PDB entry 8B9B | electron microscopy, 3.50 A resolution | chains Q and Y of the 23 polymer chains in the assembly

# Chain Q
Molecule: Leading strand DNA
Sequence (84 nucleotides; numbered 2 to 85; the number before each row is that of its first residue):
     2 TAGAGTAGGA AGTGAGGTAA GTGATTAGAG AATTGGAGAG TGTGTTTTTT TTTTTTTTTT
    62 TTTTTTTTTT TTTTTTTTTT TTTT
Disordered / not traced: 2-25, 49-52, 65-85

# Chain Y
Name: Chromosome segregation in meiosis protein 3
From: Saccharomyces cerevisiae
UniProtKB: Q04659 (CSM3_YEAST); residue numbers follow UniProt; this construct covers 1-317
Sequence (319 residues; numbered -1 to 317; the number before each row is that of its first residue; numbers below 1 keep their minus sign (Gly-1 is residue -1)):
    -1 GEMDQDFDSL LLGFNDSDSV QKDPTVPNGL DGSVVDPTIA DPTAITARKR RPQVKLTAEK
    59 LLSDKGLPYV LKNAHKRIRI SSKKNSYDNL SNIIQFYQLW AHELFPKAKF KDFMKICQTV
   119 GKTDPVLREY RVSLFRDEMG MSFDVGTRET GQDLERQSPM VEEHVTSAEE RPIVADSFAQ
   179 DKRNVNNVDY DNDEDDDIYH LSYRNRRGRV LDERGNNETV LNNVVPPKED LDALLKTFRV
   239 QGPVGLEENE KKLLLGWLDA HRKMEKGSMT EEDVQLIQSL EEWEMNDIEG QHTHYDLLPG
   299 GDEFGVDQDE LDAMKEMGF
Disordered / not traced: -1 to 46, 139-317
Sequence notes: expression tag (-1 to 0)

# Interface between chain Q and chain Y
Residue-residue contacts - 6 pairs, chain Q then chain Y:
  DA28(Q) - Lys120(Y)  phosphate contact
  DA28(Q) - Arg126(Y)  salt bridge to the phosphate
  DG36(Q) - Arg48(Y)  base contact
  DG37(Q) - Arg48(Y)  base contact
  DG39(Q) - Arg48(Y)  phosphate contact
  DG39(Q) - Arg49(Y)  phosphate contact
Interface residues without a listed pair, chain Q (5 interface residues in all): DA38
Interface residues without a listed pair, chain Y (6 interface residues in all): Gln51, Thr121

# Summary
The interface between chain Q and chain Y involves 5 residues on one side and 6 on the other, with 1 salt
bridge. Its one salt-bridged contact is DA28(Q)-Arg126(Y).
Chain Q is Leading strand DNA and chain Y is Chromosome segregation in meiosis protein 3 (Saccharomyces
cerevisiae); the structure, S. cerevisiae replisome + Ctf4, bound by pol alpha. Complex engaged with a fork
DNA substrate ..., was determined by electron microscopy (same publication as 8B9A and 8B9C).
